3VFT - chains A and C of the 3 polymer chains in the assembly; structure by X-ray diffraction, 1.95 A resolution.

# Chain A
Name: MHC class I antigen
From: Homo sapiens
Reference sequence: C5MK56 (C5MK56_HUMAN); residues 1-276 here correspond to UniProt positions 25-300 (UniProt number = residue number + 24)
Sequence (276 residues; row label = number of the first residue in the row):
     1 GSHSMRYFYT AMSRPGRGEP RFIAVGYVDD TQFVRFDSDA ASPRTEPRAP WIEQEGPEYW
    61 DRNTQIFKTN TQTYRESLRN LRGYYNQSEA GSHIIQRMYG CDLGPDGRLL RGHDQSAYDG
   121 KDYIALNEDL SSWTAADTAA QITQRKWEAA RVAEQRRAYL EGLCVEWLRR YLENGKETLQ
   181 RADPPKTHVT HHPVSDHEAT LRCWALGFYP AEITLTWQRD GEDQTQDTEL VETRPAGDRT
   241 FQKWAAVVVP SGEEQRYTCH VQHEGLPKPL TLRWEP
Cystine bridges: Cys101-Cys164, Cys203-Cys259
What the authors report for this chain:
  - mutagenesis - L163A: unchanged binding to SB27 TCR

# Chain C
Name: LPEP peptide from EBV, P6A, LPEPLAQGQLTAY
Sequence (13 residues; numbered 1 to 13; the number before each row is that of its first residue):
     1 LPEPLAQGQL TAY

# How chain A and chain C interact
Residue-residue contacts (48):
  Met5(A) - Leu1(C)
  Tyr7(A) - Leu1(C)  hydrogen bond (side chain-backbone)
  Tyr7(A) - Pro2(C)
  Tyr9(A) - Pro2(C)
  Tyr59(A) - Leu1(C)  hydrophobic
  Arg62(A) - Leu1(C)
  Asn63(A) - Leu1(C)
  Asn63(A) - Pro2(C)
  Gln65(A) - Leu5(C)
  Ile66(A) - Glu3(C)
  Ile66(A) - Pro4(C)  hydrophobic
  Ile66(A) - Leu5(C)
  Phe67(A) - Pro2(C)  hydrophobic
  Thr69(A) - Leu5(C)
  Asn70(A) - Leu10(C)
  Thr73(A) - Ala12(C)
  Tyr74(A) - Tyr13(C)  hydrogen bond
  Glu76(A) - Ala12(C)
  Ser77(A) - Ala12(C)
  Ser77(A) - Tyr13(C)  hydrogen bond (side chain-backbone)
  Asn80(A) - Tyr13(C)
  Leu81(A) - Tyr13(C)  hydrophobic
  Tyr84(A) - Tyr13(C)  hydrogen bond (side chain-backbone)
  Ile95(A) - Tyr13(C)
  Arg97(A) - Glu3(C)  salt bridge
  Arg97(A) - Tyr13(C)
  Tyr99(A) - Pro2(C)
  Tyr99(A) - Glu3(C)  hydrogen bond (side chain-backbone)
  Ser116(A) - Tyr13(C)  hydrogen bond
  Tyr123(A) - Tyr13(C)  hydrophobic
  Thr143(A) - Tyr13(C)  hydrogen bond (side chain-backbone)
  Lys146(A) - Thr11(C)
  Lys146(A) - Ala12(C)
  Lys146(A) - Tyr13(C)  hydrogen bond (side chain-backbone)
  Trp147(A) - Thr11(C)
  Trp147(A) - Ala12(C)  hydrogen bond (side chain-backbone)
  Trp147(A) - Tyr13(C)  hydrophobic
  Ala150(A) - Thr11(C)
  Val152(A) - Thr11(C)
  Gln155(A) - Ala6(C)
  Arg156(A) - Glu3(C)  salt bridge
  Tyr159(A) - Leu1(C)  hydrogen bond (side chain-backbone)
  Tyr159(A) - Pro2(C)
  Tyr159(A) - Glu3(C)
  Tyr159(A) - Pro4(C)
  Leu163(A) - Pro4(C)  hydrophobic
  Trp167(A) - Leu1(C)  hydrophobic
  Tyr171(A) - Leu1(C)  hydrogen bond (side chain-backbone)

# Summary
34 residues of chain A face 10 of chain C across their interface; the contacts include 11 hydrogen bonds and 2
salt bridges. Polar pairs include Arg97(A)-Glu3(C), Arg156(A)-Glu3(C) and Tyr7(A)-Leu1(C). The paper reports
that L163A of chain A leaves binding to SB27 TCR unchanged.
Here chain A is MHC class I antigen (Homo sapiens) and chain C is LPEP peptide from EBV, P6A, LPEPLAQGQLTAY.
Entry 3VFT (crystal structure of HLA B*3508LPEP-P6Ala, peptide mutant P6-ala) was determined by X-ray
diffraction, deposited together with 3VFM, 3VFN, 3VFO, 3VFP, 3VFR, 3VFS and 3 further entries.
